PDB entry 8A1W | electron microscopy, 2.56 A resolution | chains C and D of the 6 polymer chains in the assembly

# Chain C
Protein: Na(+)-translocating NADH-quinone reductase subunit C
From: Vibrio cholerae
Notes: EC 7.2.1.1
Reference sequence: A0A085R7S2 (A0A085R7S2_VIBCL); residue numbers follow UniProt; this construct covers 1-257
Amino-acid sequence (257 residues; numbered 1 to 257; the number before each row is that of its first residue):
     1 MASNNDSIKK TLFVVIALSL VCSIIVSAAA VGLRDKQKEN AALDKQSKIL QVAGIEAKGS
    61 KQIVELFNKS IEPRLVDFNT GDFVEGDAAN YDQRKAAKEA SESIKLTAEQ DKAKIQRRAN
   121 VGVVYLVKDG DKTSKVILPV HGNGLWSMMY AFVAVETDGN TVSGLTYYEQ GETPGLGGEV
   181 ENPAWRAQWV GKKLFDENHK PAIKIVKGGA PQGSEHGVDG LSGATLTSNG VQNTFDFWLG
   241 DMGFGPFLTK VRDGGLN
Disordered / not traced: 1-6, 255-257
Covalent attachments: flavin mononucleotide (FMN) linked to T225
Small-molecule neighbours: FMN (flavin mononucleotide): L145, W146, E172, T173, L176, G177, K207, G223, A224, L226, T227

# Chain D
Protein: Na(+)-translocating NADH-quinone reductase subunit D
From: Vibrio cholerae
Notes: EC 7.2.1.1
Reference sequence: A0A085RHY8 (A0A085RHY8_VIBCL); numbering as in UniProt (aligned over 1-210)
Amino-acid sequence (210 residues; numbered 1 to 210; the number before each row is that of its first residue):
     1 MSSAKELKKS VLAPVLDNNP IALQVLGVCS ALAVTTKLET AFVMTLAVMF VTALSNFFVS
    61 LIRNHIPNSV RIIVQMAIIA SLVIVVDQIL KAYLYDISKQ LSVFVGLIIT NCIVMGRAEA
   121 FAMKSEPIPS FIDGIGNGLG YGFVLMTVGF FRELLGSGKL FGLEVLPLIS NGGWYQPNGL
   181 MLLAPSAFFL IGFMIWAIRT FKPEQVEAKE
Disordered / not traced: 1-7, 209-210
Ion coordination: 2Fe-2S cluster Fe: C29, C112 (shared with 2 residues of chain E)
Small-molecule neighbours:
  - 1,2-Distearoyl-sn-glycerophosphoethanolamine (3PE): F189, L190, F193, W196, A197, T200
  - 2Fe-2S cluster (FES): G27, V28, C29, T110, N111, C112
From the paper describing this entry:
  - mutagenesis - C29A: abolished binding to 2Fe-2S cluster

# Chain C / chain D interface
Contacting residue pairs (24; chain C residue first):
  T11(C) with P67(D)
  V14(C) with P67(D)
  L18(C) with V74(D), hydrophobic; A77(D), hydrophobic; I78(D), hydrophobic
  C22(C) with S81(D), hydrogen bond
  I25(C) with V85(D), hydrophobic
  V26(C) with S81(D); I84(D), hydrophobic
  A30(C) with Q88(D)
  L33(C) with I89(D), hydrophobic; A92(D), hydrophobic; Y93(D)
  K36(C) with A92(D), hydrogen bond (side chain-backbone); Y93(D)
  Q37(C) with Q88(D), hydrogen bond; K91(D); A92(D)
  N40(C) with A92(D), hydrogen bond (side chain-backbone); Y95(D)
  A41(C) with Y95(D)
  P174(C) with L182(D), hydrophobic
  E179(C) with S170(D), hydrogen bond
  N182(C) with S170(D)
Interface residues without a listed pair, chain C (19 interface residues in all): K10, V15, A29, D44
Interface residues without a listed pair, chain D (18 interface residues in all): H65, V70, N171

# Overview
19 residues of chain C and 18 residues of chain D are in contact; the contacts include 5 hydrogen bonds. Among
the polar pairs are C22(C)-S81(D), K36(C)-A92(D) and Q37(C)-Q88(D). Chain D binds
1,2-Distearoyl-sn-glycerophosphoethanolamine and 2Fe-2S cluster. Covalently linked flavin mononucleotide: at
T225(C). The paper reports that C29A of chain D abolishes binding to 2Fe-2S cluster.
Chain C is Na(+)-translocating NADH-quinone reductase subunit C and chain D is Na(+)-translocating
NADH-quinone reductase subunit D, both from Vibrio cholerae; the structure, Sodium pumping NADH-quinone
oxidoreductase with substrate Q1, was determined by electron microscopy (same publication as 8A1T, 8A1U, 8A1V,
8A1X, 8A1Y, 8ACW and 8ACY).
